1Z16 - chain A; structure by X-ray diffraction, 1.72 A resolution.

== Chain A ==
Protein: Leu/Ile/Val-binding protein
From: Escherichia coli
Notes: fragment: matured protein (residues 24-367)
UniProt: P02917 (LIVJ_ECOLI); residues 1-344 here correspond to UniProt positions 24-367 (UniProt number = residue number + 23)
Chain sequence (344 residues; numbered 1 to 344; the number before each row is that of its first residue):
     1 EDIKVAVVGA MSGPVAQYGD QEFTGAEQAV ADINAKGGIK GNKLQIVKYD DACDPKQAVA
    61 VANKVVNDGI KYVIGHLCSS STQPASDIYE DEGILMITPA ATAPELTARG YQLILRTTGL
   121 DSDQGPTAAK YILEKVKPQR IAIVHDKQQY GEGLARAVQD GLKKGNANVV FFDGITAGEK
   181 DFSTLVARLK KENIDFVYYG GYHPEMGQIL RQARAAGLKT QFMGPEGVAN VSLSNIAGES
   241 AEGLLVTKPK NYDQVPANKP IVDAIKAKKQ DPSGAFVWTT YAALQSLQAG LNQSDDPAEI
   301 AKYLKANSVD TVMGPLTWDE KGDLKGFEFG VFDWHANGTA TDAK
Cystine bridges: Cys-53/Cys-78
Ion coordination: Cd2+: Asp-91, Lys-147, Glu-152
Ligand contacts: leucine (LEU): Tyr-18, Leu-77, Cys-78, Ser-79, Ala-100, Ala-101, Thr-102, Ala-103, Tyr-150, Tyr-202, Glu-226, Gly-227, Phe-276

== Summary ==
Ligands of chain A: leucine. The Cd2+ site is built by Asp-91, Lys-147 and Glu-152.
Chain A is Leu/Ile/Val-binding protein (Escherichia coli); the structure, Crystal structure analysis of
periplasmic Leu/Ile/Val-binding protein with bound leucine, was determined by X-ray diffraction together with
1Z15, 1Z17 and 1Z18 from the same study.
